4KWL - chain A; structure by X-ray diffraction, 1.63 A resolution.

[Chain A]
Name: Cysteine dioxygenase type 1
Organism: Rattus norvegicus
Notes: EC 1.13.11.20
UniProtKB: P21816 (CDO1_RAT); residue numbers follow UniProt; this construct covers 1-200
Chain sequence (200 residues; row label = number of the first residue in the row):
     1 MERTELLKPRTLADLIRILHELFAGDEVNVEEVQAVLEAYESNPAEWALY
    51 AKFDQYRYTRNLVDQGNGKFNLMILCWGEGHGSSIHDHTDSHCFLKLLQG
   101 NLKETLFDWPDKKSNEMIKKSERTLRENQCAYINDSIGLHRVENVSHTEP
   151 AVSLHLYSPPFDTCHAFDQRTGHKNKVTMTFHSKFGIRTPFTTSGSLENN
Not modelled in the structure: 1-3, 191-200
Covalently attached groups: covalent link C93-Y157
Ion coordination: Fe2+: H86, H88, H140 (together with 3-disulfanylpropanoic acid)
Small-molecule neighbours: 3-disulfanylpropanoic acid (3SS): Y58, R60, L75, W77, H86, H88, C93, L95, H140, V142, H155, Y157, M179
UniProt features mapped onto this chain:
  - binding site (Fe cation): H86, H88, H140
  - cross-link: C93 to Y157 (3'-(S-cysteinyl)-tyrosine (Cys-Tyr))

[Overview]
Bound to chain A: 3-disulfanylpropanoic acid. The Fe2+ site is built by H86, H88 and H140. UniProt lists 3 Fe
cation-binding residues.
Chain A is Cysteine dioxygenase type 1 (Rattus norvegicus); the structure, Rat cysteine dioxygenase with
3-mercaptopropionic acid persulfide bound, was determined by X-ray diffraction (same publication as 4KWJ and
4KWK).
